Entry 6VB4 (X-ray diffraction, 2.33 A resolution); this record covers chains A and C of the 3 polymer chains in the assembly.

== Chain A ==
Protein: MHC class I antigen
Organism: Homo sapiens
UniProtKB: F4NBQ8 (F4NBQ8_HUMAN); residues 1-276 here correspond to UniProt positions 25-300 (UniProt number = residue number + 24)
Amino-acid sequence (276 residues; row label = number of the first residue in the row):
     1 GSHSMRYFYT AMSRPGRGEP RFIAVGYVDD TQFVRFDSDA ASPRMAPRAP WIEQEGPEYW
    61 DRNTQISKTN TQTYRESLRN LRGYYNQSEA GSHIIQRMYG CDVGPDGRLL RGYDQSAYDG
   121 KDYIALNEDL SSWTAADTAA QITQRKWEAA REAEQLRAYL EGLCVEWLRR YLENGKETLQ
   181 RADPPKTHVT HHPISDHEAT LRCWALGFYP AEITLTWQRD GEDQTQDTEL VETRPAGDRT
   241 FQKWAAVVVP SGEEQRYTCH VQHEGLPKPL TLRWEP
Disulfides: Cys101-Cys164, Cys203-Cys259

== Chain C ==
Protein: Synthetic peptide THR-VAL-ALA-ALA-SER-GLY-HIS-SER-TYR
Amino-acid sequence (9 residues; each row starts with the number of its first residue):
     1 TVAASGHSY

== How chain A and chain C interact ==
Pairs across the interface - 46 pairs, chain A then chain C:
  Met5(A) - Thr1(C)
  Tyr7(A) - Thr1(C)  hydrogen bond (side chain-backbone)
  Tyr7(A) - Val2(C)  hydrogen bond (side chain-backbone)
  Tyr9(A) - Val2(C)
  Met45(A) - Val2(C)  hydrophobic
  Tyr59(A) - Thr1(C)
  Arg62(A) - Thr1(C)  hydrogen bond
  Arg62(A) - Val2(C)  hydrogen bond (side chain-backbone)
  Arg62(A) - Ala4(C)
  Asn63(A) - Thr1(C)  hydrogen bond
  Asn63(A) - Val2(C)  hydrogen bond (side chain-backbone)
  Ile66(A) - Val2(C)  hydrophobic
  Ile66(A) - Ala3(C)
  Ile66(A) - Ala4(C)  hydrophobic
  Ile66(A) - Ser5(C)  hydrogen bond (backbone-side chain)
  Thr69(A) - Ser5(C)
  Asn70(A) - Ser5(C)  hydrogen bond
  Thr73(A) - Gly6(C)
  Thr73(A) - Ser8(C)
  Tyr74(A) - Tyr9(C)  hydrophobic
  Glu76(A) - Ser8(C)
  Ser77(A) - Ser8(C)
  Ser77(A) - Tyr9(C)  hydrogen bond (side chain-backbone)
  Asn80(A) - Tyr9(C)  hydrogen bond (side chain-backbone)
  Leu81(A) - Tyr9(C)  hydrophobic
  Tyr84(A) - Tyr9(C)  hydrogen bond (side chain-backbone)
  Ile95(A) - Tyr9(C)
  Arg97(A) - Tyr9(C)  hydrogen bond
  Tyr99(A) - Val2(C)
  Tyr99(A) - Ala3(C)  hydrogen bond (side chain-backbone)
  Ser116(A) - Tyr9(C)  hydrogen bond
  Tyr123(A) - Tyr9(C)  hydrophobic
  Thr143(A) - Tyr9(C)  hydrogen bond (side chain-backbone)
  Lys146(A) - Ser8(C)
  Lys146(A) - Tyr9(C)  hydrogen bond (side chain-backbone)
  Trp147(A) - His7(C)  hydrogen bond (side chain-backbone)
  Trp147(A) - Ser8(C)  hydrogen bond (side chain-backbone)
  Trp147(A) - Tyr9(C)  hydrophobic
  Ala150(A) - His7(C)
  Glu152(A) - Gly6(C)
  Glu152(A) - His7(C)  hydrogen bond (side chain-backbone)
  Tyr159(A) - Thr1(C)  hydrogen bond (side chain-backbone)
  Tyr159(A) - Val2(C)
  Tyr159(A) - Ala3(C)
  Trp167(A) - Thr1(C)
  Tyr171(A) - Thr1(C)  hydrogen bond (side chain-backbone)
Interface residues without a listed pair, chain A (33 interface residues in all): Ile124, Gln155, Leu163

== In short ==
33 residues of chain A face 9 of chain C across their interface, with 21 hydrogen bonds. Among the polar pairs
are Tyr7(A)-Thr1(C), Tyr7(A)-Val2(C) and Arg62(A)-Thr1(C).
Here chain A is MHC class I antigen (Homo sapiens) and chain C is Synthetic peptide
THR-VAL-ALA-ALA-SER-GLY-HIS-SER-TYR. Entry 6VB4 (HLA-B*15:02 complexed with a synthetic peptide) was
determined by X-ray diffraction.
